Entry 3L7J (X-ray diffraction, 2.81 A resolution); this record covers chains A and D of the 4 polymer chains in the assembly.

[Chain A (and D)]
Molecule: Teichoic acid biosynthesis protein F
Organism: Staphylococcus epidermidis
Notes: fragment: TagF; chain D of this document is another copy of the same molecule, construct and numbering; everything in this record applies to it too
UniProtKB: Q5HLM5 (Q5HLM5_STAEQ); residues 1-721 here = UniProt positions 1-721
Amino-acid sequence (729 residues; each row starts with the number of its first residue):
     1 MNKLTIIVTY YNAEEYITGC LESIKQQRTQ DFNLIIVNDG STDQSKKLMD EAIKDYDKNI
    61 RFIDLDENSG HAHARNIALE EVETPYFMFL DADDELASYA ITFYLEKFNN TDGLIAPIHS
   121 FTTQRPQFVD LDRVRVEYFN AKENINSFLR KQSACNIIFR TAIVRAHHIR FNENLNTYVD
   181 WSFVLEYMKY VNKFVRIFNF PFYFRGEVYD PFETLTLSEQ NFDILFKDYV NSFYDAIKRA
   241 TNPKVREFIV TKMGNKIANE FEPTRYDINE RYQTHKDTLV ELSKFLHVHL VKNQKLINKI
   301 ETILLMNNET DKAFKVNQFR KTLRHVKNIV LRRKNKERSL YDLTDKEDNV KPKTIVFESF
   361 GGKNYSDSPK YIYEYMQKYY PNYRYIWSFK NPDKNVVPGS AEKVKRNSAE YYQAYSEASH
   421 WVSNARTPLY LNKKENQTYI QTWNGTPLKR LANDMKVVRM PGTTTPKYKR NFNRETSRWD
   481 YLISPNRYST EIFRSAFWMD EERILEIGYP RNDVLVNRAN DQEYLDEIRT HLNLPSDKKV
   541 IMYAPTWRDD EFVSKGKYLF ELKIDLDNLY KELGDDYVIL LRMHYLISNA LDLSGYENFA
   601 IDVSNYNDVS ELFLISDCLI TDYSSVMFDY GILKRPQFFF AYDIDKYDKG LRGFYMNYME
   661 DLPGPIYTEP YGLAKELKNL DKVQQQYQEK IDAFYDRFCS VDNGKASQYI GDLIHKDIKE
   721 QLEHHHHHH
Not modelled in the structure: 1-313, 724-729 (chain D: 1-313, 725-729)
Sequence notes: engineered mutation N444 (His in Q5HLM5); expression tag (722-729)
Swiss-Prot annotation at these positions:
  - binding site (CDP-glycerol): W443, G445 to P447, R511, P545, T546, R582 to H584, S624, S625, D629

[Interface between chain A and chain D]
Contacting residue pairs - 9 pairs, chain A then chain D:
  F314(A) with V330(D); R332(D)
  F319(A) with V330(D), hydrophobic
  T322(A) with I329(D)
  V326(A) with H325(D)
  I329(A) with L340(D), hydrophobic
  V330(A) with L340(D), hydrophobic; L343(D), hydrophobic
  R332(A) with K346(D)
Also at the interface, not in a pair above, chain A (8 interface residues in all): L323
Also at the interface, not in a pair above, chain D (11 interface residues in all): V326, L331, T344, N349

[In short]
Chain A and chain D form an interface of 8 and 11 residues respectively. From UniProt: 13 CDP-glycerol-binding
residues on chain A.
Both chains are Teichoic acid biosynthesis protein F (Staphylococcus epidermidis). Entry 3L7J (Structure of
the Wall Teichoic Acid Polymerase TagF, H444N variant) was determined by X-ray diffraction (same publication
as 3L7I, 3L7K, 3L7L and 3L7M).
